Entry 7GVS (X-ray diffraction, 1.90 A resolution); this record covers chains A and D.

[Chain A]
Protein: B-cell lymphoma 6 protein
From: Homo sapiens
UniProtKB: P41182 (BCL6_HUMAN); residue numbers follow UniProt; this construct covers 5-129
Chain sequence (128 residues; numbered 2 to 129; the number before each row is that of its first residue):
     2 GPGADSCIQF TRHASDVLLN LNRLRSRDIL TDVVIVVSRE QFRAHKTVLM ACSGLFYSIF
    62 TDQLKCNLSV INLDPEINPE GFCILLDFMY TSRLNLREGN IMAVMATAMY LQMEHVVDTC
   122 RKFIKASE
Unresolved in the structure: 2-6, 129
Sequence notes: expression tag (2-4)
Small-molecule neighbours: A1ACR (5-[(2,5-dichloropyridin-4-yl)amino]-1,3-dihydro-2H-indol-2-one): Asn21, Arg24, Leu25, Met51, Ala52, Cys53, Ser54, Gly55, Tyr58, Gln113, Met114, Glu115
Swiss-Prot annotation at these positions:
  - mutagenesis: Asn21 (N21K: Abolishes interaction with NCOR2 and HDAC2, no effect on interaction with CTBP1 and transcriptional autoinhibition; when associated with A-116 and 376-Q--Q-379), Ser59 (S59A: Abolished ubiquitination by the SCF(FBXL17) complex), His116 (H116A: Abolishes interaction with NCOR2 and HDAC2, no effect on interaction with CTBP1 and transcriptional autoinhibition; when associated with K-21 and 376-Q--Q-379)

[Chain D]
Protein: WVIP tetrapeptide
Chain sequence (6 residues; each row starts with the number of its first residue; numbering starts at 0):
     0 XWVIPA
Modified residues: ACE (acetyl group) at position 0

[Interface between chain A and chain D]
Pairs across the interface - 11 pairs, chain A then chain D:
  Cys8(A) - Pro4(D)
  Ile9(A) - Trp1(D)  hydrophobic
  Ile9(A) - Val2(D)
  Gln10(A) - ACE_0(D)
  Gln10(A) - Trp1(D)
  Gln10(A) - Val2(D)  hydrogen bond (backbone-backbone)
  Gln10(A) - Pro4(D)
  Phe11(A) - ACE_0(D)
  Phe11(A) - Trp1(D)
  Thr12(A) - ACE_0(D)  hydrogen bond (backbone-backbone)
  Thr12(A) - Val2(D)
Also at the interface, not in a pair above, chain D (5 interface residues in all): Ile3

[In short]
The chain A/chain D interface involves 5 residues from each chain; the contacts include 2 hydrogen bonds.
Main-chain hydrogen bonds include Gln10(A)-Val2(D) and Thr12(A)-ACE_0(D). Bound to chain A: compound A1ACR.
UniProt lists 3 mutagenesis sites on chain A.
Here chain A is B-cell lymphoma 6 protein (Homo sapiens) and chain D is WVIP tetrapeptide. Entry 7GVS (Crystal
Structure of B-cell lymphoma 6 protein BTB domain in complex with ligand 4 at 9.80 ...) was determined by
X-ray diffraction, deposited together with 7GUD, 7GUE, 7GUF, 7GUG, 7GUH, 7GUI and 126 further entries.
